PDB entry 7W9R | X-ray diffraction, 2.00 A resolution | chains A and B

Chain A (and B):
Molecule: Transthyretin
Organism: Homo sapiens
Notes: chain B of this document is another copy of the same molecule, construct and numbering; everything in this record applies to it too
UniProtKB: P02766 (TTHY_HUMAN); residues -19 to 127 here correspond to UniProt positions 1-147 (UniProt number = residue number + 20)
Chain sequence (159 residues; numbered -31 to 127; the number before each row is that of its first residue; numbers below 1 keep their minus sign (Met-31 is residue -31)):
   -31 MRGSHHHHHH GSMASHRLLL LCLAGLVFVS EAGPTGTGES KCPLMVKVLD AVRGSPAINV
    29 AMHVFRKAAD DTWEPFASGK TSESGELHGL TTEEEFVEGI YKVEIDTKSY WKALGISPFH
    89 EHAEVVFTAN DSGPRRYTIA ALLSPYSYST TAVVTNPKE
Disordered / not traced: -31 to 9, 125-127
Construct notes: initiating methionine (-31); expression tag (-30 to -20); engineered mutation Met30 (Val50 in P02766)
Residues lining bound ligands: 91C ((2R)-2-[3,5-bis(chloranyl)-4-oxidanyl-phenyl]-5,7-bis(oxidanyl)-2,3-dihydrochromen-4-one): Lys15, Leu17, Thr106, Ala108, Ala109, Leu110, Ser117, Thr118, Thr119

Interface between chain A and chain B:
Pairs across the interface (41; chain A residue first):
  Ile68(A) with Glu89(B)
  Phe87(A) with Phe95(B), hydrophobic; Thr96(B), hydrogen bond (backbone-backbone); Tyr105(B), hydrophobic; Ile107(B), hydrophobic; Ala120(B), hydrophobic
  His88(A) with Val93(B); Val94(B); Thr118(B)
  Glu89(A) with Ile68(B); Val94(B), hydrogen bond (backbone-backbone); Thr96(B), hydrogen bond
  His90(A) with Val94(B)
  Glu92(A) with Glu92(B); Tyr116(B), hydrogen bond (backbone-side chain)
  Val93(A) with His88(B)
  Val94(A) with His88(B); Glu89(B), hydrogen bond (backbone-backbone); His90(B)
  Phe95(A) with Phe87(B), hydrophobic; Glu89(B)
  Thr96(A) with Glu89(B), hydrogen bond
  Tyr105(A) with Phe87(B), hydrophobic
  Ile107(A) with Phe87(B), hydrophobic
  Tyr114(A) with Thr119(B), hydrogen bond (backbone-side chain); Ala120(B), hydrogen bond (backbone-backbone)
  Ser115(A) with Thr118(B), hydrogen bond (side chain-backbone); Thr119(B)
  Tyr116(A) with Glu92(B), hydrogen bond (side chain-backbone); Tyr116(B); Ser117(B); Thr118(B), hydrogen bond (backbone-backbone)
  Ser117(A) with Tyr116(B); Ser117(B), hydrogen bond
  Thr118(A) with Ser115(B), hydrogen bond (backbone-side chain); Tyr116(B), hydrogen bond (backbone-backbone)
  Thr119(A) with Tyr114(B), hydrogen bond (side chain-backbone); Ser115(B)
  Ala120(A) with Phe87(B), hydrophobic; Tyr114(B), hydrogen bond (backbone-backbone)
  Val122(A) with Tyr114(B), hydrophobic
Interface residues without a listed pair, chain A (21 interface residues in all): Lys76
Interface residues without a listed pair, chain B (20 interface residues in all): Val122

In short:
Chain A and chain B form an interface of 21 and 20 residues respectively; the contacts include 16 hydrogen
bonds. Among the polar pairs are Glu89(A)-Thr96(B), Glu92(A)-Tyr116(B) and Tyr114(A)-Thr119(B). Bound to chain
A: compound 91C.
Chain A and chain B are both Transthyretin (Homo sapiens); the structure, Crystal structure of V30M-TTR in
complex with naringenin derivative-18, was determined by X-ray diffraction (same publication as 7W9Q).
